PDB entry 5HRQ | X-ray diffraction, 1.28 A resolution | chains C and D of the 12 polymer chains in the assembly

# Chain C
Molecule: Insulin A-Chain
Organism: Homo sapiens
UniProt: P01308 (INS_HUMAN); residues 1-21 here correspond to UniProt positions 90-110 (UniProt number = residue number + 89)
Chain sequence (21 residues; each row starts with the number of its first residue):
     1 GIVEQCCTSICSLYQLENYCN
Cystine bridges: Cys6-Cys11
Ligand contacts: phenol (IPH): Cys6, Ser9, Ile10, Cys11, Leu16

# Chain D
Molecule: Insulin B-Chain
Organism: Homo sapiens
Notes: engineered mutation(s): Pro28Hzp
UniProt: P01308 (INS_HUMAN); residues 1-30 here correspond to UniProt positions 25-54 (UniProt number = residue number + 24)
Chain sequence (30 residues; row label = number of the first residue in the row):
     1 FVNQHLCGSHLVEALYLVCGERGFFYTPKT
Modified / non-standard residues: Pro28 ((4S)-4-hydroxy-L-proline; HZP)
Ion coordination: Zn2+: His10 (shared with 1 residue of chain H; 1 residue of chain L)
Ligand contacts: phenol (IPH): Cys7, His10, Leu11, Ala14

# Chain C / chain D interface
Disulfides between the chains: Cys7(C)-Cys7(D), Cys20(C)-Cys19(D)
Pairs across the interface (27; chain C residue first):
  Gly1(C) - Lys29(D)
  Gly1(C) - Thr30(D)  hydrogen bond (backbone-backbone)
  Ile2(C) - Leu11(D)  hydrophobic
  Ile2(C) - Leu15(D)  hydrophobic
  Ile2(C) - Tyr26(D)  hydrophobic
  Ile2(C) - Thr27(D)
  Val3(C) - Gln4(D)
  Val3(C) - Tyr26(D)
  Cys6(C) - Leu11(D)  hydrophobic
  Cys7(C) - Cys7(D)  disulfide
  Cys7(C) - Leu11(D)  hydrophobic
  Leu13(C) - Val18(D)
  Leu16(C) - Leu11(D)  hydrophobic
  Leu16(C) - Ala14(D)  hydrophobic
  Leu16(C) - Leu15(D)
  Glu17(C) - Val18(D)
  Glu17(C) - Arg22(D)  salt bridge
  Tyr19(C) - Leu15(D)  hydrophobic
  Tyr19(C) - Phe24(D)
  Tyr19(C) - Phe25(D)  hydrogen bond (backbone-backbone)
  Cys20(C) - Cys19(D)  disulfide
  Cys20(C) - Arg22(D)
  Cys20(C) - Gly23(D)
  Asn21(C) - Arg22(D)  hydrogen bond (backbone-side chain)
  Asn21(C) - Gly23(D)  hydrogen bond (backbone-backbone)
  Asn21(C) - Phe24(D)  hydrogen bond (side chain-backbone)
  Asn21(C) - Phe25(D)
Interface residues without a listed pair, chain D (17 interface residues in all): Gly8, Pro28

# In short
11 residues of chain C and 17 residues of chain D are in contact; the contacts include 2 disulfide bonds, 5
hydrogen bonds and 1 salt bridge. Polar contacts include Glu17(C)-Arg22(D), Asn21(C)-Arg22(D) and
Asn21(C)-Phe24(D). Phenol is bound between chain C and chain D.
Here chain C is Insulin A-Chain and chain D is Insulin B-Chain, both from Homo sapiens. Entry 5HRQ (Insulin
with proline analog HzP at position B28 in the R6 state) was determined by X-ray diffraction (same publication
as 5HPR, 5HPU and 5HQI).
